Entry 8FS3 (electron microscopy, 2.93 A resolution); this record covers chains B and C of the 10 polymer chains in the assembly.

# Chain B
Molecule: Replication factor C subunit 4
Source organism: Saccharomyces cerevisiae
UniProt: P40339 (RFC4_YEAST); residue numbers follow UniProt; this construct covers 1-323
Amino-acid sequence (323 residues; row label = number of the first residue in the row):
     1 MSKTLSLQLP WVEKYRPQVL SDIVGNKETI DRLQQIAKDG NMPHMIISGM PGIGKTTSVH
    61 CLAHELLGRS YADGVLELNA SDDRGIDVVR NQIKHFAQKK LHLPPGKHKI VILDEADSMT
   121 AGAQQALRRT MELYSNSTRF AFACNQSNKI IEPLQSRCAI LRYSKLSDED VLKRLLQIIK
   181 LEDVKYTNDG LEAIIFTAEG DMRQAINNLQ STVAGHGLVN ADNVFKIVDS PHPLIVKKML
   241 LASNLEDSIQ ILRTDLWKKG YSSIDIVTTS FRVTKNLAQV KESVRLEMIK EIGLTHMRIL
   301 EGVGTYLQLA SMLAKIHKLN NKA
Not modelled in the structure: 1-4
Bound ions: Mg2+: T56 (together with ATP-gamma-S)
Residues lining bound ligands:
  - ATP-gamma-S (AGS; phosphothiophosphoric acid-adenylate ester), molecule 1: V12, E13, Y15, R16, P17, D22, I23, V24, M50, P51, G52, I53, G54, K55, T56, T57, N145, L166, R174, M202, R203, I206
  - ATP-gamma-S (AGS), molecule 2: R128, P153, S156, R157
Swiss-Prot annotation at these positions:
  - binding site (ATP): V12, V24, G49 to T57, N145, R203

# Chain C
Molecule: Replication factor C subunit 3
Source organism: Saccharomyces cerevisiae
UniProt: P38629 (RFC3_YEAST); residue numbers follow UniProt; this construct covers 1-336
Amino-acid sequence (336 residues; numbered 1 to 336; the number before each row is that of its first residue):
     1 MSTSTEKRSK ENLPWVEKYR PETLDEVYGQ NEVITTVRKF VDEGKLPHLL FYGPPGTGKT
    61 STIVALAREI YGKNYSNMVL ELNASDDRGI DVVRNQIKDF ASTRQIFSKG FKLIILDEAD
   121 AMTNAAQNAL RRVIERYTKN TRFCVLANYA HKLTPALLSR CTRFRFQPLP QEAIERRIAN
   181 VLVHEKLKLS PNAEKALIEL SNGDMRRVLN VLQSCKATLD NPDEDEISDD VIYECCGAPR
   241 PSDLKAVLKS ILEDDWGTAH YTLNKVRSAK GLALIDLIEG IVKILEDYEL QNEETRVHLL
   301 TKLADIEYSI SKGGNDQIQG SAVIGAIKAS FENETV
Not modelled in the structure: 1-8
Bound ions: Mg2+: T60 (together with ATP-gamma-S)
Residues lining bound ligands:
  - ATP-gamma-S (AGS; phosphothiophosphoric acid-adenylate ester), molecule 1: V16, Y19, R20, P21, E26, V27, Y28, Q30, P55, G56, T57, G58, K59, T60, S61, N148, L169, R177, M205, R206, L209
  - ATP-gamma-S (AGS), molecule 2: R131, E135, A156, R160
Swiss-Prot annotation at these positions:
  - binding site (ATP): V16 to Y19, R20, Y28, G53 to S61, N148, R206
  - modified residue: S2 (N-acetylserine)

# How chain B and chain C interact
Pairs across the interface (90):
  L5(B) - I70(C)
  L5(B) - F111(C)
  S6(B) - G44(C)
  Q8(B) - K45(C)
  Q8(B) - R142(C)  hydrogen bond (backbone-side chain)
  L9(B) - K45(C)
  L9(B) - K139(C)
  P10(B) - K45(C)
  P10(B) - R142(C)
  E13(B) - E135(C)
  E13(B) - T138(C)
  R16(B) - R132(C)
  R16(B) - E135(C)  salt bridge
  T56(B) - R132(C)
  N79(B) - R132(C)
  A80(B) - N128(C)
  A80(B) - A129(C)
  S81(B) - R94(C)
  S81(B) - K98(C)
  S81(B) - A129(C)
  S81(B) - R132(C)
  S81(B) - V133(C)
  D82(B) - R94(C)
  D83(B) - R94(C)  salt bridge
  E115(B) - R131(C)  salt bridge
  E115(B) - R132(C)
  N145(B) - R131(C)  hydrogen bond
  D201(B) - S159(C)  hydrogen bond
  R203(B) - E135(C)  salt bridge
  R203(B) - S159(C)  hydrogen bond
  R203(B) - R160(C)
  Q204(B) - L158(C)
  Q204(B) - S159(C)
  Q204(B) - C161(C)  hydrogen bond (side chain-backbone)
  N207(B) - S159(C)
  N207(B) - T162(C)
  Q210(B) - K45(C)  hydrogen bond
  Q210(B) - P47(C)
  S211(B) - F40(C)
  A214(B) - K39(C)
  A214(B) - F40(C)  hydrophobic
  A214(B) - E43(C)
  G215(B) - K39(C)  hydrogen bond (backbone-side chain)
  H216(B) - E32(C)  salt bridge
  K226(B) - E32(C)
  I227(B) - T36(C)
  I227(B) - F164(C)  hydrophobic
  D229(B) - R163(C)
  D229(B) - R165(C)  salt bridge
  L245(B) - E293(C)
  L245(B) - V297(C)  hydrophobic
  K258(B) - P168(C)
  K259(B) - R165(C)  hydrogen bond (backbone-side chain)
  K259(B) - P168(C)
  G260(B) - Y52(C)
  G260(B) - P54(C)
  G260(B) - P168(C)
  Y261(B) - Y52(C)
  Y261(B) - R163(C)  hydrogen bond
  S262(B) - Y52(C)  hydrogen bond (backbone-side chain)
  S262(B) - N148(C)
  S262(B) - Y149(C)
  I264(B) - Y149(C)  hydrophobic
  I264(B) - H151(C)
  D265(B) - Y52(C)  hydrogen bond
  D265(B) - N148(C)
  D265(B) - Y149(C)
  D265(B) - A150(C)  hydrogen bond (side chain-backbone)
  D265(B) - H151(C)  salt bridge
  T268(B) - H151(C)
  R298(B) - A304(C)  hydrogen bond (side chain-backbone)
  R298(B) - D305(C)  salt bridge
  R298(B) - Y308(C)
  E301(B) - Y308(C)  hydrogen bond
  V303(B) - E307(C)
  V303(B) - Y308(C)  hydrophobic
  V303(B) - S311(C)
  T305(B) - E307(C)  hydrogen bond
  L307(B) - V282(C)  hydrophobic
  L307(B) - L300(C)  hydrophobic
  L307(B) - L303(C)
  Q308(B) - A304(C)
  Q308(B) - E307(C)  hydrogen bond
  A310(B) - L300(C)
  S311(B) - L300(C)
  S311(B) - T301(C)
  S311(B) - A304(C)
  K315(B) - T301(C)
  K318(B) - V297(C)
  A323(B) - E294(C)
Other interface residues (no listed pair), chain B (55 interface residues in all): L7, W11, V12, P51, S118, R253, Y306, A314
Other interface residues (no listed pair), chain C (59 interface residues in all): L46, G53, K109, G110, R136, P155, A156, Q167, I278, E286, R296

# Overview
55 residues of chain B and 59 residues of chain C are in contact, with 16 hydrogen bonds and 8 salt bridges.
Among the polar pairs are R16(B)-E135(C), D83(B)-R94(C) and E115(B)-R131(C). One ATP-gamma-S molecule is bound
between chain B and chain C.
Chain B is Replication factor C subunit 4 and chain C is Replication factor C subunit 3, both from
Saccharomyces cerevisiae; the structure, Structure of S. cerevisiae Rad24-RFC loading the 9-1-1 clamp onto a
10-nt gapped DNA in step ..., was determined by electron microscopy (same publication as 8FS4, 8FS5, 8FS6,
8FS7 and 8FS8).
